PDB entry 3WNQ | X-ray diffraction, 2.95 A resolution | chains A and D of the 4 polymer chains in the assembly

# Chain A (and D)
Protein: (R)-specific carbonyl reductase
From: Candida parapsilosis
Notes: EC 1.1.1.1; chain D of this document is another copy of the same molecule, construct and numbering; everything in this record applies to it too
Reference sequence: A1X808 (A1X808_CANPA); residue numbers follow UniProt; this construct covers 1-336
Amino-acid sequence (341 residues; row label = number of the first residue in the row; numbers below 1 keep their minus sign (Ala-4 is residue -4)):
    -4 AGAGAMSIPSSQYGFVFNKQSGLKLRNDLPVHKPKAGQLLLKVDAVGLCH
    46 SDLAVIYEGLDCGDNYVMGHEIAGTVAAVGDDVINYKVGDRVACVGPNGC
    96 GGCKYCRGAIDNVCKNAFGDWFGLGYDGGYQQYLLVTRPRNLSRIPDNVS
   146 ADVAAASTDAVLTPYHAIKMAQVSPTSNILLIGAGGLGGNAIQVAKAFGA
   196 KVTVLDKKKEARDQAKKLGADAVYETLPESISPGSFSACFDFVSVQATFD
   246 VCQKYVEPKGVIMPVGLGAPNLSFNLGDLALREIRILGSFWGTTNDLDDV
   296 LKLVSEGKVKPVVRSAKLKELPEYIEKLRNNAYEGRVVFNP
Not modelled in the structure: -4 to 1
Sequence notes: expression tag (-4 to 0); engineered mutation Ala49 (His in A1X808)
Bound ions: Zn2+ site 1: Cys44, His65, Glu66, Asp154; Zn2+ site 2: Cys95, Cys98, Cys101, Cys109
Small-molecule neighbours: 2-hydroxy-1-phenylethanone (HXT): Ser46, Leu55, Trp116, Leu119, Asp154, Thr158, Phe285, Trp286

# How chain A and chain D interact
Residue-residue contacts (23):
  Tyr160(A) - Thr171(D)
  Pro170(A) - Ala192(D)
  Pro170(A) - Phe193(D)
  Pro170(A) - Leu298(D)  hydrophobic
  Thr171(A) - Tyr160(D)
  Thr171(A) - Asp294(D)
  Thr171(A) - Lys297(D)
  Ser172(A) - Lys297(D)
  Ala192(A) - Pro170(D)
  Ala192(A) - Phe193(D)
  Ala192(A) - Gly194(D)
  Phe193(A) - Pro170(D)  hydrophobic
  Gly194(A) - Ala192(D)
  Gly194(A) - Lys303(D)  hydrogen bond (backbone-side chain)
  Lys196(A) - Glu301(D)
  Asp294(A) - Thr171(D)
  Lys297(A) - Thr171(D)  hydrogen bond (side chain-backbone)
  Lys297(A) - Ser172(D)  hydrogen bond (side chain-backbone)
  Leu298(A) - Pro170(D)  hydrophobic
  Glu301(A) - Pro170(D)
  Glu301(A) - Lys196(D)
  Lys303(A) - Pro170(D)
  Lys303(A) - Gly194(D)  hydrogen bond (side chain-backbone)

# In short
The chain A/chain D interface involves 13 residues from each chain; the contacts include 4 hydrogen bonds.
Polar pairs include Gly194(A)-Lys303(D), Lys297(A)-Thr171(D) and Lys297(A)-Ser172(D). Chain A binds
2-hydroxy-1-phenylethanone. Cys44(A), His65(A), Glu66(A) and Asp154(A) coordinate Zn2+ site 1.
Chain A and chain D are both (R)-specific carbonyl reductase (Candida parapsilosis); the structure, Crystal
structure of (R)-carbonyl reductase H49A mutant from Candida Parapsilosis in complex with
2-hydroxyacetophenone, was determined by X-ray diffraction (same publication as 3WLE and 3WLF).
